Entry 8BHG (X-ray diffraction, 2.39 A resolution); this record covers chains B and C of the 5 polymer chains in the assembly.

== Chain B ==
Name: Gamma-aminobutyric acid receptor subunit gamma-2
Organism: Homo sapiens
UniProtKB: P18507 (GBRG2_HUMAN); the construct has insertions or renumbered stretches relative to UniProt, so the offset changes along the chain: 1-320 = UniProt 40-359; 326-330 = UniProt 362-366; 438-449 = UniProt 367-378; 451-453 = UniProt 379-381; 3 more segments
Sequence (379 residues; each row starts with the number of its first residue; note: 107 numbers in that range are skipped by the numbering (no residue carries them; nothing is unmodelled there)):
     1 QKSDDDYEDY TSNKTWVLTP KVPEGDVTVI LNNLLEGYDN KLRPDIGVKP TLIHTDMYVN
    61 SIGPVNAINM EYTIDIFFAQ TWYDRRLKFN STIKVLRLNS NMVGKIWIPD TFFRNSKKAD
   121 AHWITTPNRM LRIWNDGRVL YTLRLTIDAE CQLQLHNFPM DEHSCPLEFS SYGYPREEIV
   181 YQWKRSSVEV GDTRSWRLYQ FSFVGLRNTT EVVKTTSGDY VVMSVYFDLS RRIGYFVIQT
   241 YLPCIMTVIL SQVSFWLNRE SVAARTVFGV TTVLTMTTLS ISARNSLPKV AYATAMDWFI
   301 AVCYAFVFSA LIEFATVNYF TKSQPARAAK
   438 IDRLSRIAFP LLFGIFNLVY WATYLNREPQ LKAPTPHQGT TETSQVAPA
Disordered / not traced: 1-22, 464-486
Differences from the reference sequence: conflict T11 (Ala50 in P18507), I233 (Met272 in P18507), V237 (Thr276 in P18507), 66 further conflict positions vs the reference (P18507) not listed; insertion (321, 324-325, 450, 454, 465, 467-468, 473)
Disulfides: C151-C165
Covalent attachments: N-acetylglucosamine (NAG) linked to N90, N208
Ligand contacts:
  - Bretazenil (QMU), molecule 1: D56, M57, Y58, N60, F77, F78, A79, T142, E189
  - Bretazenil (QMU), molecule 2: F112, R114, S170, S171, Y172, T215, T216, S217, Y220
Swiss-Prot annotation at these positions:
  - glycosylation (N-linked (GlcNAc...) asparagine): N13, N90, N208
From the paper describing this entry:
  - mutagenesis - Y58A (500-fold): decreased binding to basmisanil
  - mutagenesis - Y58A (700-fold): decreased binding to RO7015738
  - mutagenesis - Y58A (5,000-fold): decreased binding to RO7172670

== Chain C ==
Name: Gamma-aminobutyric acid receptor subunit alpha-5
Organism: Homo sapiens
UniProtKB: P31644 (GBRA5_HUMAN); aligned to UniProt positions 32-381 over residues 1-457 (the alignment contains insertions or deletions, so no single offset holds)
Sequence (350 residues; numbered 1 to 457; 107 numbers in that range are skipped by the numbering (no residue carries them; nothing is unmodelled there); the number before each row is that of its first residue):
     1 QMPTSSVKDE TNDNITIFTR ILDGLLDGYD NRLRPGLGER ITQVRTDMYV NSFGPVSDTE
    61 MEYTIDIFFA QTWKDERLRF KGPMQRLPLD NRVADQIWTP DTFFHNDKKS FAHGMTTPNK
   121 MLRIWNDGRV LYTMRLTISA ECPMDLEDFP MDEQNCPLKF GSYAYPNSEV VYVWTNGSTK
   181 SVVVAEDGSR LNQYHLMGQT VGTENISTST GEYTIMTAHF HLKRKIGYFV IQTYLPCIMT
   241 VILSQVSFWL NRESVAARTV FGVTTVLTMT TLSISARNSL PKVAYATAMD WFIAVCYAFV
   301 FSALLEFAFV NYITKSQPAR AA
   430 KIDKMSRIVF PILFGTFNLV YWATYLNR
Disordered / not traced: 1-13, 455-457
Differences from the reference sequence: engineered mutation M48 (Ile79 in P31644), N51 (Thr82 in P31644), I67 (Val98 in P31644), A70 (Arg101 in P31644), T72 (Ser103 in P31644), D90 (Asn121 in P31644), R92 (Leu123 in P31644), V93 (Leu124 in P31644), D95 (Ser126 in P31644), Q96 (Lys127 in P31644), D107 (Gly138 in P31644), F111 (Ile142 in P31644), M121 (Leu152 in P31644), I124 (Leu155 in P31644), W125 (Glu156 in P31644), N126 (Asp157 in P31644), R129 (Thr160 in P31644), V130 (Leu161 in P31644), D145 (Gln176 in P31644), E153 (Ala184 in P31644), Q154 (His185 in P31644), N155 (Ala186 in P31644), A256 (Pro287 in P31644), L305 (Ile336 in P31644), F309 (Thr340 in P31644), I313 (Phe344 in P31644); conflict G114 (Asn145 in P31644), S316 (Arg347 in P31644), Q317 (Gly348 in P31644), P318 (Trp349 in P31644), R320 (Ser421 in P31644), A321 (Ile422 in P31644), A322 (Ser423 in P31644), I441 (Val435 in P31644)
Disulfides: C142-C156
Covalent attachments: N-acetylglucosamine (NAG) linked to N205
Ligand contacts:
  - Bretazenil (QMU), molecule 1: D47, M48, Y49, F68, A70, T133
  - Bretazenil (QMU), molecule 2: F103, H105, S162, Y163, I206, T208, S209, T210, Y213
Swiss-Prot annotation at these positions:
  - binding site (4-aminobutanoate): T133
  - glycosylation (N-linked (GlcNAc...) asparagine): N14, N176, N205
From the paper describing this entry:
  - binding site for Bretazenil: S209
  - mutagenesis - H105A, I215V: unchanged binding to DMCM
  - mutagenesis - T208S (4-fold): decreased binding to DMCM
  - mutagenesis - T208S (2-fold): decreased binding to flumazenil
  - mutagenesis - T208S (3-fold): decreased binding to RO154513
  - mutagenesis - T208S (10-fold): decreased binding to RO4938581
  - mutagenesis - T208S (7-fold): decreased binding to L655,708
  - mutagenesis - F103A (20-fold), H105A (25-fold), I215V: decreased binding to basmisanil
  - mutagenesis - F103A (20-fold), I215V: decreased binding to RO7015738
  - mutagenesis - I215V (4-fold): decreased binding to RO7172670
  - mutagenesis - F103A: unchanged binding to RO7172670

== Chain B / chain C interface ==
Residue-residue contacts - 101 pairs, chain B then chain C:
  P23(B) with L37(C)
  E24(B) with L33(C); L37(C); R77(C), salt bridge
  V27(B) with L33(C), hydrophobic
  T28(B) with D30(C), hydrogen bond; R32(C); L33(C)
  L31(B) with D30(C); R32(C); L33(C), hydrophobic
  N32(B) with R32(C), hydrogen bond
  L35(B) with R32(C)
  S61(B) with E141(C), hydrogen bond
  D75(B) with D107(C)
  F77(B) with F103(C), hydrophobic; Y163(C), hydrophobic
  R97(B) with Y165(C); E169(C)
  L98(B) with R32(C); L33(C), hydrophobic; A164(C)
  N99(B) with N31(C); W98(C); Y165(C)
  M102(B) with R32(C)
  K105(B) with R32(C)
  H122(B) with K108(C)
  I124(B) with T102(C); F103(C); F104(C), hydrophobic; S110(C); A112(C); L136(C), hydrophobic
  T125(B) with T102(C), hydrogen bond (backbone-backbone); F104(C); M134(C)
  T126(B) with P100(C); D101(C); T102(C)
  N128(B) with F103(C); Y163(C)
  R129(B) with Y163(C)
  M130(B) with Y163(C); A164(C), hydrophobic; T210(C); Y213(C)
  R132(B) with A164(C), hydrogen bond (side chain-backbone); T210(C); Y213(C), hydrogen bond
  T142(B) with Y163(C), hydrogen bond (backbone-side chain)
  L143(B) with Y163(C), hydrogen bond (backbone-side chain)
  R144(B) with F104(C); H105(C), hydrogen bond (side chain-backbone); D107(C), hydrogen bond (side chain-backbone); Y163(C), hydrogen bond (backbone-side chain)
  E189(B) with S209(C)
  R194(B) with P143(C)
  S195(B) with E141(C)
  R197(B) with T59(C); E60(C), salt bridge; K108(C)
  Y199(B) with D58(C); T59(C), hydrogen bond (side chain-backbone); E60(C); M61(C); P281(C), hydrophobic; K282(C)
  Q200(B) with K282(C)
  R232(B) with A284(C)
  G234(B) with A284(C)
  Y235(B) with R277(C); K282(C), hydrogen bond; V283(C); A284(C)
  I238(B) with R277(C)
  Q239(B) with R277(C); N278(C), hydrogen bond
  P243(B) with T270(C)
  M246(B) with Y297(C)
  I249(B) with F301(C), hydrophobic
  L250(B) with F301(C), hydrophobic; L304(C), hydrophobic
  V253(B) with L304(C), hydrophobic; L305(C), hydrophobic; A308(C), hydrophobic
  W256(B) with A308(C); Y312(C)
  L257(B) with V255(C), hydrophobic; T259(C)
  S261(B) with V255(C)
  A264(B) with V255(C), hydrophobic; A256(C), hydrophobic; T259(C)
  V267(B) with V263(C), hydrophobic
  F268(B) with T259(C)
  T271(B) with L267(C)
  T275(B) with L267(C)
  L279(B) with I274(C), hydrophobic
  S282(B) with I274(C)
  R443(B) with Y312(C), hydrogen bond
Interface residues without a listed pair, chain B (56 interface residues in all): N101, N258, S286
Interface residues without a listed pair, chain C (64 interface residues in all): G38, F69, Q71, T99, F111, P166, S168, V266, Y285, A286, D290, F307, N311

== Summary ==
56 residues of chain B face 64 of chain C across their interface; the contacts include 15 hydrogen bonds and 2
salt bridges. Polar contacts include E24(B)-R77(C), R197(B)-E60(C) and T28(B)-D30(C). From the paper: a
binding site for Bretazenil at S209(C); F103A, H105A and I215V of chain C reduce binding to basmisanil; 5
substitutions were tested in all.
Here chain B is Gamma-aminobutyric acid receptor subunit gamma-2 and chain C is Gamma-aminobutyric acid
receptor subunit alpha-5, both from Homo sapiens. Entry 8BHG (GABA-A receptor a5 heteromer - a5V2 -
Bretazenil) was determined by X-ray diffraction.
